6Q3G - chains D1 and a4 of the 668 polymer chains in the assembly; structure by electron microscopy, 3.80 A resolution.

# Chain D1 (and a4)
Protein: Major head protein
Source organism: Staphylococcus phage P68
Notes: chain a4 of this document is another copy of the same molecule, construct and numbering; everything in this record applies to it too
UniProtKB: Q859I3 (Q859I3_9CAUD); residues 1-408 here = UniProt positions 1-408
Chain sequence (408 residues; numbered 1 to 408; the number before each row is that of its first residue):
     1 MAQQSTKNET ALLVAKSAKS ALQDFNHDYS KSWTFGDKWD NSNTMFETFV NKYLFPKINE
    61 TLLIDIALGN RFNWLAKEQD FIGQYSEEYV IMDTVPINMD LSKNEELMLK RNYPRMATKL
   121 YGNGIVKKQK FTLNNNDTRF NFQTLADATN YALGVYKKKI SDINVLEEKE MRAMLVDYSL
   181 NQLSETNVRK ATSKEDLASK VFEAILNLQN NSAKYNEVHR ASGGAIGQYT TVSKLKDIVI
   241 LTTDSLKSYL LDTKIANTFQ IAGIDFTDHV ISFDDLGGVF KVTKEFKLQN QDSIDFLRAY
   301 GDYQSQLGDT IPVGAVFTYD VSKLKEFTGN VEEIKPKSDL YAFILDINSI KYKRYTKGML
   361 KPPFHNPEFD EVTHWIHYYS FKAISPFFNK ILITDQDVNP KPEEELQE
Unresolved in the structure: 1-3, 397-408

# Interface between chain D1 and chain a4
Pairs across the interface (137; chain D1 residue first):
  Gln79(D1) - Asn59(a4)  hydrogen bond
  Asp80(D1) - Asn59(a4)
  Ile82(D1) - Asn59(a4)
  Gly83(D1) - Lys57(a4)
  Gln84(D1) - Thr48(a4)
  Gln84(D1) - Lys57(a4)  hydrogen bond (backbone-backbone)
  Tyr85(D1) - Phe46(a4)
  Tyr85(D1) - Lys57(a4)  hydrogen bond (backbone-backbone)
  Tyr85(D1) - Ile58(a4)
  Tyr85(D1) - Asn59(a4)  hydrogen bond (backbone-backbone)
  Tyr85(D1) - Glu60(a4)
  Ser86(D1) - Asn59(a4)
  Ser86(D1) - Glu60(a4)
  Glu87(D1) - Glu60(a4)  hydrogen bond (backbone-backbone)
  Glu87(D1) - Thr61(a4)
  Glu87(D1) - Leu62(a4)  hydrogen bond (backbone-backbone)
  Glu88(D1) - Leu62(a4)
  Glu88(D1) - Ile64(a4)
  Tyr89(D1) - Thr61(a4)
  Tyr89(D1) - Leu62(a4)  hydrogen bond (backbone-backbone)
  Tyr89(D1) - Leu63(a4)  hydrophobic
  Tyr89(D1) - Ile64(a4)  hydrogen bond (backbone-backbone)
  Tyr89(D1) - Phe142(a4)
  Tyr89(D1) - Tyr151(a4)  hydrophobic
  Val90(D1) - Ile64(a4)
  Ile91(D1) - Tyr151(a4)  hydrophobic
  Ile91(D1) - Val155(a4)  hydrophobic
  Ile91(D1) - Lys158(a4)
  Asp93(D1) - Lys158(a4)  salt bridge
  Thr94(D1) - Gln129(a4)
  Thr94(D1) - Lys159(a4)  hydrogen bond
  Thr94(D1) - Asp162(a4)
  Thr94(D1) - Tyr300(a4)
  Thr94(D1) - Gly301(a4)
  Val95(D1) - Leu166(a4)  hydrophobic
  Val95(D1) - Tyr300(a4)  hydrogen bond (backbone-backbone)
  Val95(D1) - Tyr319(a4)  hydrophobic
  Pro96(D1) - Lys128(a4)
  Pro96(D1) - Gln129(a4)
  Pro96(D1) - Asp162(a4)
  Pro96(D1) - Ile163(a4)  hydrophobic
  Pro96(D1) - Leu166(a4)
  Pro96(D1) - Tyr378(a4)
  Ile97(D1) - Lys127(a4)
  Ile97(D1) - Lys128(a4)  hydrogen bond (backbone-backbone)
  Ile97(D1) - Asp302(a4)
  Ile97(D1) - Tyr303(a4)  hydrophobic
  Ile97(D1) - Gln304(a4)
  Asn98(D1) - Val126(a4)  hydrogen bond (side chain-backbone)
  Asn98(D1) - Gln304(a4)  hydrogen bond (backbone-side chain)
  Met99(D1) - Val126(a4)  hydrogen bond (backbone-backbone)
  Met99(D1) - Lys128(a4)
  Met99(D1) - His377(a4)
  Asp100(D1) - Gln304(a4)
  Lys103(D1) - Gln304(a4)  hydrogen bond (side chain-backbone)
  Lys103(D1) - Asp309(a4)  salt bridge
  Leu107(D1) - Lys130(a4)
  Leu107(D1) - Tyr303(a4)  hydrophobic
  Leu107(D1) - Gln304(a4)
  Met108(D1) - Lys130(a4)
  Met108(D1) - Phe364(a4)  hydrophobic
  Met108(D1) - Trp375(a4)
  Leu109(D1) - Phe364(a4)  hydrophobic
  Lys110(D1) - Lys130(a4)  hydrogen bond (backbone-side chain)
  Arg111(D1) - Thr132(a4)
  Arg111(D1) - Phe369(a4)
  Arg111(D1) - Glu371(a4)  salt bridge
  Asn112(D1) - Lys130(a4)  hydrogen bond (side chain-backbone)
  Asn112(D1) - Phe131(a4)
  Asn112(D1) - Thr132(a4)  hydrogen bond (backbone-backbone)
  Asn112(D1) - Tyr303(a4)
  Tyr113(D1) - Thr132(a4)
  Tyr113(D1) - Asn134(a4)
  Tyr113(D1) - Glu371(a4)  hydrogen bond
  Pro114(D1) - Thr132(a4)
  Pro114(D1) - Tyr151(a4)
  Pro114(D1) - Val155(a4)  hydrophobic
  Arg115(D1) - Ala299(a4)
  Met116(D1) - Tyr151(a4)  hydrophobic
  Phe202(D1) - Ser248(a4)
  Glu203(D1) - Asp244(a4)
  Glu203(D1) - Ser245(a4)  hydrogen bond
  Glu203(D1) - Ser248(a4)
  Leu206(D1) - Asp244(a4)
  Leu206(D1) - Lys247(a4)
  Leu206(D1) - Ser248(a4)
  Asn207(D1) - Asp244(a4)
  Asn207(D1) - Asp274(a4)
  Gln209(D1) - Arg71(a4)  hydrogen bond (backbone-side chain)
  Asn210(D1) - Arg71(a4)
  Asn210(D1) - Asp244(a4)  hydrogen bond
  Asn210(D1) - Ser272(a4)
  Asn210(D1) - Phe273(a4)
  Asn210(D1) - Asp274(a4)
  Asn211(D1) - Leu68(a4)
  Asn211(D1) - Gly69(a4)  hydrogen bond (side chain-backbone)
  Asn211(D1) - Val165(a4)
  Asn211(D1) - Glu168(a4)  hydrogen bond
  Asn211(D1) - Lys169(a4)  hydrogen bond (backbone-side chain)
  Lys214(D1) - Asp274(a4)
  Tyr215(D1) - Asp274(a4)
  Gln228(D1) - Tyr300(a4)
  Tyr229(D1) - Ile64(a4)
  Tyr229(D1) - Ile66(a4)
  Tyr229(D1) - Lys158(a4)
  Thr230(D1) - Leu68(a4)
  Thr230(D1) - Lys158(a4)
  Thr230(D1) - Val165(a4)
  Thr231(D1) - Ile66(a4)
  Thr231(D1) - Leu68(a4)
  Val232(D1) - Ile66(a4)
  Val232(D1) - Ala67(a4)
  Val232(D1) - Leu68(a4)
  Lys234(D1) - Ala67(a4)
  Thr253(D1) - Asp252(a4)
  Lys254(D1) - Asp252(a4)  hydrogen bond (backbone-side chain)
  Lys254(D1) - Thr253(a4)
  Lys254(D1) - Lys254(a4)
  Lys254(D1) - Asn257(a4)
  Ile255(D1) - Leu251(a4)  hydrophobic
  Ile255(D1) - Asp252(a4)  hydrogen bond (backbone-side chain)
  Asn257(D1) - Asn257(a4)
  Thr258(D1) - Leu251(a4)
  Thr258(D1) - Ala256(a4)
  Thr258(D1) - Asn257(a4)
  Thr258(D1) - Thr267(a4)
  Phe259(D1) - Leu251(a4)  hydrophobic
  Ile261(D1) - Gln260(a4)
  Ile261(D1) - Ile261(a4)  hydrophobic
  Ala262(D1) - Gln260(a4)
  Lys351(D1) - Glu60(a4)  salt bridge
  Lys351(D1) - Leu62(a4)
  Lys353(D1) - Glu60(a4)  salt bridge
  Phe387(D1) - Ile64(a4)  hydrophobic
  Phe387(D1) - Ile66(a4)
  Phe388(D1) - Ile64(a4)  hydrophobic
  Phe388(D1) - Ile66(a4)  hydrophobic
Interface residues without a listed pair, chain D1 (62 interface residues in all): Leu120, Ser199, Ser212, Gly227
Interface residues without a listed pair, chain a4 (73 interface residues in all): Met45, Pro56, Ile125, Leu133, Asp147, Gly154, Ser305, Gln306, Asn366

# In short
Chain D1 and chain a4 form an interface of 62 and 73 residues respectively; the contacts include 27 hydrogen
bonds and 5 salt bridges. Polar contacts include Asp93(D1)-Lys158(a4), Lys103(D1)-Asp309(a4) and
Arg111(D1)-Glu371(a4).
Chain D1 and chain a4 are both Major head protein (Staphylococcus phage P68); the structure, Structure of
native bacteriophage P68, was determined by electron microscopy together with 6IAB, 6IAC, 6IAT, 6IAW and 6IB1
from the same study.
